PDB entry 7SQA | X-ray diffraction, 2.50 A resolution | chains A and D

== Chain A ==
Protein: Peroxisome proliferator-activated receptor gamma
Source organism: Homo sapiens
UniProtKB: P37231 (PPARG_HUMAN); residues 203-477 here correspond to UniProt positions 231-505 (UniProt number = residue number + 28)
Sequence (290 residues; each row starts with the number of its first residue):
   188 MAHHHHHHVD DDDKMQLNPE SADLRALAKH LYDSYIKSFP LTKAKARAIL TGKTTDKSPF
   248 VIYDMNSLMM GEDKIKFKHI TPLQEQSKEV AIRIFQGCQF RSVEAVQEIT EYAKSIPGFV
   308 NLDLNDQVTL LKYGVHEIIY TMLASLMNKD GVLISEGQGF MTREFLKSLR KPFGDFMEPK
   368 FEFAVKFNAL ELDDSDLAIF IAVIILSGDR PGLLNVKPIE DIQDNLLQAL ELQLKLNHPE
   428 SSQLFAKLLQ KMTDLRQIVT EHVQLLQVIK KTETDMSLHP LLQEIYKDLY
Disordered / not traced: 188-199, 268-270, 462-477
Construct notes: initiating methionine (188); expression tag (189-202)
UniProt features mapped onto this chain:
  - motif: Pro467 to Asp475 (9aaTAD)
  - binding site (rosiglitazone): Gln286 to Ser289, His323, His449, Tyr473
  - cross-link: Lys224 (Glycyl lysine isopeptide (Lys-Gly) (interchain with G-Cter in ubiquitin))
Ligand contacts: A8R ((2S)-2-{5-[(5-{[(1S)-1-(4-tert-butylphenyl)ethyl]carbamoyl}-2,3-dimethyl-1H-indol-1-yl)methyl]-2-chlorophenoxy}propanoic acid): Phe264, Ile281, Phe282, Gly284, Cys285, Gln286, Arg288, Ser289, Val290, Val293, Val322, His323, Ile326, Tyr327, Leu330, Leu333, Val339, Leu340, Ile341, Ser342, Glu343, Met348, Phe363, Met364, Lys367, His449

== Chain D ==
Protein: Nuclear receptor corepressor 2
UniProtKB: Q9Y618 (NCOR2_HUMAN); residues 2337-2358 here correspond to UniProt positions 2335-2356 (UniProt number = residue number - 2)
Sequence (22 residues; numbered 2337 to 2358; the number before each row is that of its first residue):
  2337 TNMGLEAIIR KALMGKYDQW EE
Disordered / not traced: 2337-2338, 2351-2358
UniProt features mapped onto this chain:
  - motif: Leu2341 to Ile2345 (CORNR box of ID2)

== Interface between chain A and chain D ==
Contacting residue pairs (16):
  Val290(A) with Ile2344(D), hydrophobic
  Val293(A) with Leu2341(D), hydrophobic; Ile2345(D), hydrophobic
  Thr297(A) with Ala2348(D); Leu2349(D)
  Lys301(A) with Ala2348(D), hydrogen bond (side chain-backbone); Leu2349(D); Met2350(D)
  Gln314(A) with Leu2349(D)
  Val315(A) with Glu2342(D); Arg2346(D); Leu2349(D), hydrophobic
  Leu318(A) with Ile2345(D)
  Lys319(A) with Glu2342(D), salt bridge; Ile2345(D)
  His323(A) with Leu2341(D)
Also at the interface, not in a pair above, chain A (14 interface residues in all): Gln294, Phe306, Leu311, Asn312, Val322

== In short ==
The interface between chain A and chain D involves 14 residues on one side and 8 on the other, with 1 hydrogen
bond and 1 salt bridge. Polar pairs include Lys319(A)-Glu2342(D) and Lys301(A)-Ala2348(D). Bound to chain A:
compound A8R.
Here chain A is Peroxisome proliferator-activated receptor gamma (Homo sapiens) and chain D is Nuclear
receptor corepressor 2. Entry 7SQA (PPAR gamma LBD bound to SR10221 and SMRT corepressor motif) was determined
by X-ray diffraction together with 7SQB from the same study.
